PDB entry 9OJZ | electron microscopy, 3.39 A resolution | chains A and B of the 12 polymer chains in the assembly

# Chain A (and B)
Protein: Vesicle-fusing ATPase
Source organism: Cricetulus griseus
Notes: EC 3.6.4.6; chain B of this document is another copy of the same molecule, construct and numbering; everything in this record applies to it too
Reference sequence: P18708 (NSF_CRIGR); residue numbers follow UniProt; this construct covers 1-744
Chain sequence (747 residues; each row starts with the number of its first residue; numbers below 1 keep their minus sign (Gly-2 is residue -2)):
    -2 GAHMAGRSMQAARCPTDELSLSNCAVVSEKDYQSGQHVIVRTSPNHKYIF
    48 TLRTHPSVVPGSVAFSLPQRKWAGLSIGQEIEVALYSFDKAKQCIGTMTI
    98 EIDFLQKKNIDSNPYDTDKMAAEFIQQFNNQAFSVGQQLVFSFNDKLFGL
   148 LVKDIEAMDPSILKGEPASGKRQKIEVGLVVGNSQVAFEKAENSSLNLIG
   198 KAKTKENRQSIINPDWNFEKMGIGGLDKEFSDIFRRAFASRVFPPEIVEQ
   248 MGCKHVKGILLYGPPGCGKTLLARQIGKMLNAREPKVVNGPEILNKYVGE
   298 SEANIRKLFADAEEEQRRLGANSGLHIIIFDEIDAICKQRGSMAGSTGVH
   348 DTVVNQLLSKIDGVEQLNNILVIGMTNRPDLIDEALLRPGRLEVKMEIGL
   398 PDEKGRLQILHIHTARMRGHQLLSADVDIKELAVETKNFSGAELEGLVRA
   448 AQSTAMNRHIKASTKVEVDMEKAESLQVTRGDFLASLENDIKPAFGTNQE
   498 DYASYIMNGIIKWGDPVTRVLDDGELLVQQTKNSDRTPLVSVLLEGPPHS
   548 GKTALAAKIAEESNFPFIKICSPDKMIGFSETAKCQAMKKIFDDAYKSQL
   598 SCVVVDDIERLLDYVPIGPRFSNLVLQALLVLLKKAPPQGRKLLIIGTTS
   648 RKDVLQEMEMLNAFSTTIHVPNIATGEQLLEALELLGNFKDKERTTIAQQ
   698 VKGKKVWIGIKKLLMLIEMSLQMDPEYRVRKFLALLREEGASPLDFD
Unresolved in the structure: -2 to 0, 156-169, 741-744
Sequence notes: expression tag (-2 to 0)
Ligand contacts:
  - ADP (adenosine-5'-diphosphate): Gly219, Ile220, Gly221, Leu223, Pro262, Gly263, Cys264, Gly265, Lys266, Thr267, Leu268, Ile406, His410, Gly438, Ala439, Glu442
  - ATP (adenosine-5'-triphosphate), molecule 1: Asp359, Arg385, Arg388
  - ATP, molecule 2: Ile503, Met504, Asn505, Gly506, Ile507, Ile508, Trp510, Val514, Pro545, His546, Ser547, Gly548, Lys549, Thr550, Ala551, Leu552, Ser647, Ile707, Lys708
Swiss-Prot annotation at these positions:
  - binding site (ATP): Asn505 to Trp510, Pro545 to Leu552
  - binding site (Mg(2+)): Thr550
  - modified residue: Lys105 (N6-acetyllysine), Ser207 (Phosphoserine), Tyr259 (Phosphotyrosine), Ser569 (Phosphoserine)
Reported in the primary citation:
  - post-translational modification sites: Ser207 (citing earlier work)

# How chain A and chain B interact
Residue-residue contacts - 80 pairs, chain A then chain B:
  Ile209(A) - Val463(B)  hydrophobic
  Pro211(A) - Lys462(B)
  Trp213(A) - Ser460(B)
  Trp213(A) - Thr461(B)
  Trp213(A) - Lys462(B)
  Trp213(A) - Val463(B)
  Asn214(A) - Thr461(B)
  Asn214(A) - Lys462(B)
  Phe215(A) - Ser460(B)
  Phe215(A) - Thr461(B)  hydrogen bond (backbone-backbone)
  Arg232(A) - Asn454(B)
  Arg232(A) - Asp487(B)  salt bridge
  Arg233(A) - Ser450(B)
  Arg233(A) - Asp487(B)  salt bridge
  Ala236(A) - Met453(B)
  Ser237(A) - Met453(B)
  Val239(A) - Ile457(B)  hydrophobic
  Val239(A) - Val463(B)  hydrophobic
  Val239(A) - Val465(B)
  Phe240(A) - Met453(B)
  Phe240(A) - Ile457(B)  hydrophobic
  Pro241(A) - Val465(B)
  Glu246(A) - Arg413(B)  salt bridge
  Gln247(A) - Arg413(B)
  Gln247(A) - His417(B)
  Met248(A) - Arg413(B)
  Met248(A) - Leu419(B)  hydrophobic
  Met248(A) - Leu473(B)  hydrophobic
  Gly249(A) - Arg413(B)
  Cys250(A) - Gln449(B)
  Lys251(A) - Arg446(B)
  Tyr294(A) - Lys293(B)
  Val295(A) - Asn292(B)
  Val295(A) - Lys293(B)
  Glu297(A) - Lys293(B)
  Arg303(A) - Glu289(B)
  Arg337(A) - Arg375(B)  hydrogen bond (backbone-side chain)
  Gly338(A) - Arg375(B)  hydrogen bond (backbone-side chain)
  Ser339(A) - Leu378(B)
  Thr344(A) - Lys335(B)
  Asp348(A) - Arg375(B)  salt bridge
  Thr349(A) - Pro288(B)
  Asn352(A) - Glu329(B)
  Asn352(A) - Ala332(B)
  Gln353(A) - Asn286(B)
  Ser356(A) - Gly287(B)
  Ser356(A) - Glu329(B)
  Gly360(A) - Arg271(B)  hydrogen bond (backbone-side chain)
  Val361(A) - Arg271(B)  hydrogen bond (backbone-side chain)
  Gln363(A) - Arg271(B)
  Glu381(A) - Lys587(B)  salt bridge
  Pro386(A) - Ala439(B)
  Pro386(A) - Arg446(B)
  Glu390(A) - Arg446(B)  salt bridge
  Gln526(A) - Gln719(B)
  Gln527(A) - Glu715(B)
  Gln527(A) - Met716(B)
  Gln527(A) - Gln719(B)
  Ser531(A) - Glu715(B)  hydrogen bond
  Arg533(A) - Asn505(B)
  Arg533(A) - Leu683(B)
  Arg533(A) - Asn685(B)  hydrogen bond
  Arg533(A) - Glu715(B)
  Thr534(A) - Glu715(B)
  Pro616(A) - Ile614(B)  hydrophobic
  Phe618(A) - Arg617(B)
  Asn620(A) - Asp610(B)
  Gln624(A) - Arg607(B)  hydrogen bond
  Gln624(A) - Asp610(B)
  Gln624(A) - Tyr611(B)
  Leu627(A) - Arg607(B)
  Val628(A) - Asp571(B)
  Leu629(A) - Ile574(B)  hydrophobic
  Lys631(A) - Asp604(B)  salt bridge
  Lys632(A) - Asp571(B)
  Glu654(A) - Pro613(B)
  Glu654(A) - Ile614(B)
  Glu656(A) - Pro613(B)
  Glu656(A) - Arg648(B)  salt bridge
  Thr663(A) - Met716(B)
Also at the interface, not in a pair above, chain A (72 interface residues in all): Asn210, Phe231, Ile244, Gly296, Glu299, Gln336, Ala341, Ser343, Lys357, Glu362, Arg385, Lys586, Leu621, Leu623, Ala625, Met655, Asn659, Ser662
Also at the interface, not in a pair above, chain B (64 interface residues in all): Gly263, Thr267, Val284, Leu291, Asp328, Asn374, Met414, Glu440, Ala447, Thr451, Met467, Ala470, His546, Gly575, Phe576, Gln583, Val612, Met712

# Summary
72 residues of chain A face 64 of chain B across their interface, with 8 hydrogen bonds and 8 salt bridges.
Among the polar pairs are Arg232(A)-Asp487(B), Arg233(A)-Asp487(B) and Glu246(A)-Arg413(B). Chain A binds ADP
and ATP. From UniProt: 14 ATP-binding residues and Mg2+-binding residue Thr550(A) on chain A. From the paper:
a modification site at Ser207(A).
Both chains are Vesicle-fusing ATPase (Cricetulus griseus). Entry 9OJZ (21bin20S complex (NSF-alphaSNAP-2:1
syntaxin-1a:SNAP-25), non-hydrolyzing, class 5) was determined by electron microscopy (same publication as
9OJR, 9OJU, 9OK3, 9OK5, 9OKC, 9OLJ and 17 further entries).
